8XK1 - chains A and F of the 6 polymer chains in the assembly; structure by electron microscopy, 3.31 A resolution.

Chain A:
Molecule: Isoform Short of Insulin receptor
Organism: Homo sapiens
UniProt: P06213 (INSR_HUMAN), isoform P06213-2; numbering as in UniProt (aligned over 1-1370)
Chain sequence (1370 residues; row label = number of the first residue in the row):
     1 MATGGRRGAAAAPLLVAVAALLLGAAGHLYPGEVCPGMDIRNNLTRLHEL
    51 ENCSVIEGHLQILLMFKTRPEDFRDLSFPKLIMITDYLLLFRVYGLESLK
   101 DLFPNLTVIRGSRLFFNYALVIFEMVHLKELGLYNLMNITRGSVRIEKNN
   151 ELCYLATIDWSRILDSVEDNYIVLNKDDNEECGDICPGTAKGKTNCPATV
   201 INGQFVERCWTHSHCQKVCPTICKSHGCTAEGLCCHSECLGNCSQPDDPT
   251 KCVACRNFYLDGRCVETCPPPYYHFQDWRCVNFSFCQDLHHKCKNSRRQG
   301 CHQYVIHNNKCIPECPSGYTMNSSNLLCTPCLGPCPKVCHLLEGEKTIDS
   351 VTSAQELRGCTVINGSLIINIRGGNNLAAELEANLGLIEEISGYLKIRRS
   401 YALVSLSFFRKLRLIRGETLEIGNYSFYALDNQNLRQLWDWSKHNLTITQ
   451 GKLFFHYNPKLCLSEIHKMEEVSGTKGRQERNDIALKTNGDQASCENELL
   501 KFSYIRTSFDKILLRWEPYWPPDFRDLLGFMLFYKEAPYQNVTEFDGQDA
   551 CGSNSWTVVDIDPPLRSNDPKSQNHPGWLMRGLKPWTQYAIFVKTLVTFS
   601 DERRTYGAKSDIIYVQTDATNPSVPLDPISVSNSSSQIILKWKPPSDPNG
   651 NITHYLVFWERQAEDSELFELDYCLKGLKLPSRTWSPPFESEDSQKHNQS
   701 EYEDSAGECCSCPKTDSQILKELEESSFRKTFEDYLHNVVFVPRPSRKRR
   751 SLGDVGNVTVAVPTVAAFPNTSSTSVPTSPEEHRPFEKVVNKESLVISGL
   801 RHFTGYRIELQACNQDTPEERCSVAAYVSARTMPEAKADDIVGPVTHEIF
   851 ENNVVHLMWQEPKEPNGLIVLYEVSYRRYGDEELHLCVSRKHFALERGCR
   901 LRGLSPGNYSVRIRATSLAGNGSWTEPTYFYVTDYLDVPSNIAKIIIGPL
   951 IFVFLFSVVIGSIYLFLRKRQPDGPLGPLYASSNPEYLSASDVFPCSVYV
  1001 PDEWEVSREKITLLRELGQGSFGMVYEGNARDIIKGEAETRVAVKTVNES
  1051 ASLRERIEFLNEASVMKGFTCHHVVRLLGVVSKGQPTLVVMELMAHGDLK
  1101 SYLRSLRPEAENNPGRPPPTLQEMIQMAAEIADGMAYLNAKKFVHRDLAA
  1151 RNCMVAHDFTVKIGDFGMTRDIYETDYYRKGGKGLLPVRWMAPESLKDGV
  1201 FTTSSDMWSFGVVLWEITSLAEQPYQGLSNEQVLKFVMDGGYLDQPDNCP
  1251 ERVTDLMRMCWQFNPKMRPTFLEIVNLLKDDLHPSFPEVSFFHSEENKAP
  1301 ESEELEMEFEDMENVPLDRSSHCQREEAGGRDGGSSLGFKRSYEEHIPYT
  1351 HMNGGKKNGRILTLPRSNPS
Disordered / not traced: 1-29, 133, 188-195, 471-472, 479-483, 546-554, 601-604, 675-714, 745-784, 802, 843, 935-1370
Disulfide bonds: Cys35-Cys53, Cys153-Cys182, Cys186-Cys209, Cys196-Cys215, Cys219-Cys228, Cys223-Cys234, Cys235-Cys243, Cys239-Cys252, Cys255-Cys264, Cys268-Cys280, Cys286-Cys311, Cys293-Cys301, Cys315-Cys328, Cys339-Cys360, Cys674-Cys887, Cys813-Cys822
Curated features (UniProtKB/Swiss-Prot):
  - region: Glu733 to Phe741 (Insulin-binding), Tyr999 (Important for interaction with IRS1, SHC1 and STAT5B)
  - site: Phe66 (Insulin-binding)
  - modified residue: Ser400 (Phosphoserine), Tyr401 (Phosphotyrosine), Ser407 (Phosphoserine), Tyr999 (Phosphotyrosine)
  - glycosylation (N-linked (GlcNAc...) asparagine): Asn43, Asn52, Asn105, Asn138, Asn242, Asn282, Asn322, Asn364, Asn424, Asn445, Asn541, Asn633, Asn651, Asn698
  - natural variant: Asn42 (N42K: In RMS), Val55 (V55A: In LEPRCH), Ile56 (I56T: In LEPRCH), Gly58 (G58R: In LEPRCH), Asp86 (D86G: In IRAN type A), Leu89 (L89P: In IRAN type A), Arg113 (R113P: In LEPRCH), Ala119 (A119V: In LEPRCH), Leu120 (L120Q: In LEPRCH), Ile146 (I146M: In LEPRCH), Val167 (V167L: In IRAN type A), Pro220 (P220L: In Ins resistance), 23 further natural variant entries in UniProt
  - mutagenesis: Cys462 (C462A: Does not affect S-nitrosylation), Tyr999 (Y999E: Abolishes interaction with IRS1 and SHC1; Y999F: Has no effect on insulin-stimulated autophosphorylation, but inhibits the biological activity of the receptor ...)

Chain F:
Molecule: Insulin-like growth factor I
Organism: Homo sapiens
UniProt: P05019 (IGF1_HUMAN); residues -47 to 147 here correspond to UniProt positions 1-195 (UniProt number = residue number + 48)
Chain sequence (195 residues; row label = number of the first residue in the row; numbers below 1 keep their minus sign (Met-47 is residue -47)):
   -47 MGKISSLPTQLFKCCFCDFLKVKMHTMSSSHLFYLALCLLTFTSSATAGP
     3 ETLCGAELVDALQFVCGDRGFYFNKPTGYGSSSRRAPQTGIVDECCFRSC
    53 DLRRLEMYCAPLKPAKSARSVRAQRHTDMPKTQKYQPPSTNKNTKSQRRK
   103 GWPKTHPGGEQKEGTEASLQIRGKKKEQRREIGSRNAECRGKKGK
Disordered / not traced: -47 to 5, 27-41, 64-147

How chain A and chain F interact:
Residue-residue contacts - 17 pairs, chain A then chain F:
  Arg506(A) - Phe16(F)  hydrogen bond (side chain-backbone)
  Arg506(A) - Val17(F)  hydrogen bond (side chain-backbone)
  Ser508(A) - Phe16(F)
  Lys511(A) - Asp12(F)  hydrogen bond (side chain-backbone)
  Lys511(A) - Ala13(F)
  Leu513(A) - Phe16(F)  hydrophobic
  Leu514(A) - Leu54(F)
  Arg515(A) - Leu54(F)
  Ile561(A) - Arg55(F)
  Pro576(A) - Arg55(F)
  Gly577(A) - Leu54(F)
  Gly577(A) - Arg55(F)  hydrogen bond (backbone-side chain)
  Trp578(A) - Cys52(F)
  Trp578(A) - Asp53(F)
  Trp578(A) - Leu54(F)
  Leu579(A) - Val17(F)  hydrophobic
  Leu579(A) - Leu54(F)  hydrophobic
Also at the interface, not in a pair above, chain A (14 interface residues in all): Asp562, Pro564, Asn574
Also at the interface, not in a pair above, chain F (9 interface residues in all): Glu58

Summary:
The interface between chain A and chain F involves 14 residues on one side and 9 on the other, with 4 hydrogen
bonds. Polar contacts include Arg506(A)-Phe16(F), Arg506(A)-Val17(F) and Lys511(A)-Asp12(F). From UniProt: 2
mutagenesis sites on chain A.
Here chain A is Isoform Short of Insulin receptor and chain F is Insulin-like growth factor I, both from Homo
sapiens. Entry 8XK1 (Cryo-EM structure of human insulin receptor bound to 4 IGF-I) was determined by electron
microscopy.
